6KLV - chains D and F of the 6 polymer chains in the assembly; structure by electron microscopy, 3.20 A resolution.

[Chain D]
Name: Rieske-I iron sulfur protein
From: Aquifex aeolicus (strain VF5)
Reference sequence: O66460 (O66460_AQUAE); numbering as in UniProt (aligned over 1-181)
Amino-acid sequence (181 residues; each row starts with the number of its first residue):
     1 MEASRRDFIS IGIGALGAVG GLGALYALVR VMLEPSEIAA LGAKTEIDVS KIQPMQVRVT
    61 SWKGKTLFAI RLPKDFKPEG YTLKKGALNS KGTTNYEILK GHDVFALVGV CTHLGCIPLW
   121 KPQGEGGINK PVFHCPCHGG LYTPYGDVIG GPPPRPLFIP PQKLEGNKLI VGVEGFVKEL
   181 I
Disordered / not traced: 1-7, 76-95, 122-130, 171-181
Disulfides: Cys-116/Cys-137
Metal / ion sites: 2Fe-2S cluster Fe: Cys-111, His-113, Cys-135, His-138
Residues lining bound ligands:
  - DLX (2-[(2E,6E,10Z,14Z,18Z,23R)-3,7,11,15,19,23,27-heptamethyloctacosa-2,6,10,14,18-pentaenyl]naphthalene-1,4-dione): Gly-17, Gly-23, Ala-24, Tyr-26, Ala-27, Leu-28, Arg-30
  - 2Fe-2S cluster (FES): Cys-111, His-113, Leu-114, Gly-115, Cys-116, Cys-135, Cys-137, His-138, Gly-139, Gly-140, Tyr-142

[Chain F]
Name: Cytochrome c
From: Aquifex aeolicus (strain VF5)
Reference sequence: O66458 (O66458_AQUAE); residue numbers follow UniProt; this construct covers 1-240
Amino-acid sequence (240 residues; row label = number of the first residue in the row):
     1 MNTWGLIKTI FFAGSTLVFF FLLWFYNPFK HVEHYEVDEE VKAIIDNPWK KTESGKTIAE
    61 EGRELFIASC SSCHSLRYDG IYIMSVAANP KWKNIEKTSG RPVYRFGTLY KDRFFVPKDV
   121 YEAFAHDDIQ GLKASLGQVP PDLSSMYLAR GEGYLYQFIL NPQKVLPGTT MPQLFNPQFD
   181 PQAKEKVAKI VAYMKSVNTP PPKESAKRTV MGVIVIAYFI VMGLLLWKYR ENLLKRLGYH
Disordered / not traced: 1-2, 239-240
Metal / ion sites: heme c Fe near His-74 (its only coordinating residue here)
Residues lining bound ligands:
  - DLX (2-[(2E,6E,10Z,14Z,18Z,23R)-3,7,11,15,19,23,27-heptamethyloctacosa-2,6,10,14,18-pentaenyl]naphthalene-1,4-dione): Glu-204, Lys-207, Met-211, Val-215, Tyr-218, Phe-219
  - heme c (HEC): Phe-66, Ser-69, Cys-70, Cys-73, His-74, Leu-136, Gln-138, Pro-140, Pro-141, Leu-143, Met-146, Arg-150, Tyr-154, Leu-155, Phe-158, Ile-159, Leu-166, Thr-169, Thr-170, Met-171, Pro-172, Leu-174, Ile-190, Met-194

[How chain D and chain F interact]
Residue-residue contacts - 14 pairs, chain D then chain F:
  Ile-9(D) with Leu-225(F); Tyr-229(F), hydrophobic
  Gly-12(D) with Leu-225(F)
  Ile-13(D) with Met-222(F); Leu-226(F), hydrophobic; Tyr-229(F), hydrophobic
  Leu-16(D) with Tyr-218(F), hydrogen bond (backbone-side chain); Val-221(F), hydrophobic
  Gly-17(D) with Tyr-218(F)
  Gly-20(D) with Tyr-218(F)
  Glu-37(D) with Tyr-104(F), hydrogen bond; Gly-107(F)
  Ile-38(D) with Leu-109(F), hydrophobic
  Leu-41(D) with Lys-111(F)
Other interface residues (no listed pair), chain D (10 interface residues in all): Ser-10
Other interface residues (no listed pair), chain F (11 interface residues in all): Pro-102

[In short]
10 residues of chain D and 11 residues of chain F are in contact, with 2 hydrogen bonds. Polar pairs include
Leu-16(D)/Tyr-218(F) and Glu-37(D)/Tyr-104(F). Compound DLX is bound between chain D and chain F. Bound to
chain D: 2Fe-2S cluster.
Here chain D is Rieske-I iron sulfur protein and chain F is Cytochrome c, both from Aquifex aeolicus (strain
VF5). Entry 6KLV (Hyperthermophilic respiratory Complex III) was determined by electron microscopy (same
publication as 6KLS).
